PDB entry 1D0G | X-ray diffraction, 2.40 A resolution | chains R and D of the 6 polymer chains in the assembly

# Chain R
Protein: Death receptor-5
Source organism: Homo sapiens
Notes: fragment: extracellular domain residues 1-130
Reference sequence: O14763 (TR10B_HUMAN); residues 1-130 here correspond to UniProt positions 54-183 (UniProt number = residue number + 53)
Chain sequence (130 residues; each row starts with the number of its first residue):
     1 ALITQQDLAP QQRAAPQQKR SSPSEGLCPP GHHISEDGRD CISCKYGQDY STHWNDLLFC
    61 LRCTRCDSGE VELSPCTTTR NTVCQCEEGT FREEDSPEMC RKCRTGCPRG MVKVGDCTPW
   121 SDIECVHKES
Disordered / not traced: 1-20, 129-130
Disulfide bonds: Cys28-Cys41, Cys44-Cys60, Cys63-Cys76, Cys66-Cys84, Cys86-Cys100, Cys103-Cys117, Cys107-Cys125

# Chain D
Protein: Apoptosis-2 ligand
Source organism: Homo sapiens
Reference sequence: P50591 (TNF10_HUMAN); numbering as in UniProt (aligned over 114-281)
Chain sequence (168 residues; row label = number of the first residue in the row):
   114 VRERGPQRVA AHITGTRGRS NTLSSPNSKN EKALGRKINS WESSRSGHSF LSNLHLRNGE
   174 LVIHEKGFYY IYSQTYFRFQ EEIKENTKND KQMVQYIYKY TSYPDPILLM KSARNSCWSK
   234 DAEYGLYSIY QGGIFELKEN DRIFVSVTNE HLIDMDHEAS FFGAFLVG
Disordered / not traced: 114-118, 132-143
Bound ions: Zn2+: Cys230 (together with chloride ion) (shared with 1 residue of chain A; 1 residue of chain B)
Swiss-Prot annotation at these positions:
  - binding site (Zn(2+)): Cys230

# Interface between chain R and chain D
Contacting residue pairs - 35 pairs, chain R then chain D:
  Ser51(R) - Tyr216(D)
  Thr52(R) - Tyr216(D)  hydrogen bond (backbone-side chain)
  His53(R) - Tyr216(D)
  His53(R) - Pro217(D)
  His53(R) - Asp218(D)  salt bridge
  Asn55(R) - Tyr216(D)
  Asp56(R) - Ser215(D)  hydrogen bond
  Leu57(R) - Tyr216(D)  hydrophobic
  Leu61(R) - Tyr216(D)
  Phe91(R) - Lys201(D)
  Glu94(R) - Arg149(D)  salt bridge
  Asp95(R) - Gln205(D)
  Asp95(R) - Thr261(D)
  Asp95(R) - Asn262(D)  hydrogen bond (side chain-backbone)
  Ser96(R) - Gln205(D)
  Pro97(R) - Gln205(D)
  Pro97(R) - Tyr209(D)
  Pro97(R) - Thr261(D)
  Glu98(R) - Gln205(D)  hydrogen bond (backbone-side chain)
  Glu98(R) - Val207(D)
  Glu98(R) - Tyr209(D)  hydrogen bond
  Glu98(R) - Lys224(D)  salt bridge
  Met99(R) - Gln205(D)  hydrogen bond (backbone-side chain)
  Arg101(R) - Lys201(D)
  Arg101(R) - Asp203(D)  salt bridge
  Arg101(R) - Gln205(D)
  Lys102(R) - Lys201(D)  hydrogen bond (backbone-side chain)
  Arg104(R) - Asn199(D)  hydrogen bond
  Arg104(R) - Thr200(D)
  Arg104(R) - Lys201(D)
  Pro108(R) - Glu198(D)
  Pro108(R) - Asn199(D)
  Met111(R) - Asn199(D)
  Asp122(R) - Lys201(D)
  Cys125(R) - Asn199(D)  hydrogen bond (backbone-side chain)
Other interface residues (no listed pair), chain R (22 interface residues in all): Cys103
Other interface residues (no listed pair), chain D (19 interface residues in all): Leu147, Ile220, Ala226

# Overview
The interface between chain R and chain D involves 22 residues on one side and 19 on the other, with 9
hydrogen bonds and 4 salt bridges. Polar contacts include His53(R)-Asp218(D), Glu94(R)-Arg149(D) and
Glu98(R)-Lys224(D). From UniProt: Zn2+-binding residue Cys230(D) on chain D.
Chain R is Death receptor-5 and chain D is Apoptosis-2 ligand, both from Homo sapiens; the structure, Crystal
structure of death receptor 5 (DR5) bound to APO2L/trail, was determined by X-ray diffraction.
